PDB entry 3L5M | X-ray diffraction, 1.10 A resolution | chain A

# Chain A
Name: Xenobiotic reductase A
Organism: Pseudomonas putida
Notes: EC 1.6.99.1
Chain sequence (363 residues; each row starts with the number of its first residue):
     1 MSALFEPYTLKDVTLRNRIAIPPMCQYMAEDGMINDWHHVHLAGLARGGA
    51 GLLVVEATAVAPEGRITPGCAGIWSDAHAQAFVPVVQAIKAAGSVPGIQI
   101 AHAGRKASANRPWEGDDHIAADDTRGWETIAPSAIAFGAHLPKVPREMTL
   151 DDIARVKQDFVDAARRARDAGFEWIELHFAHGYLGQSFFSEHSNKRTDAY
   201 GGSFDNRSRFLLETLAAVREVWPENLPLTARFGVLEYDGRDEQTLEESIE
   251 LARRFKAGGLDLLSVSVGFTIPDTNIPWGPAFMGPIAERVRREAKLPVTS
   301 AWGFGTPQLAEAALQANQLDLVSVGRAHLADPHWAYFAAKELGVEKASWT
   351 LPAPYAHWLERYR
Disordered / not traced: 1, 361-363
Ligand contacts:
  - coumarin (COU), molecule 1: C25, Y27, I66, H178, H181, Y183, W358
  - coumarin (COU), molecule 2: M28, W37, R47, A91, A92, P352
  - FMN (flavin mononucleotide): P22, P23, M24, C25, E56, A57, Q99, H178, H181, R231, A301, W302, G303, S323, V324, G325, R326, L329, W358
Reported in the primary citation:
  - binding site for coumarin: H178, H181, Y183
  - catalytic residues: Y183 (proposed by the authors, not directly observed)
  - binding site for flavin mononucleotide: P23
  - mutagenesis - C25A: decreased catalytic activity on RHR
  - mutagenesis - C25A: increased catalytic activity on OHR
  - mutagenesis - C25S: decreased catalytic activity on coumarin
  - mutagenesis - C25S: decreased catalytic activity on 2- cyclohexenone
  - mutagenesis - C25A: decreased binding to substrates

# Overview
Bound to chain A: flavin mononucleotide and coumarin. From the paper: the catalytic residue Y183; C25A reduces
catalytic activity on RHR.
Chain A is Xenobiotic reductase A (Pseudomonas putida); the structure, Xenobiotic reductase A - coumarin
bound, was determined by X-ray diffraction, deposited together with 3L5L, 3L65, 3L66, 3L67 and 3L68.
